8XOO - chains R and X of the 21 polymer chains in the assembly; structure by electron microscopy, 1.84 A resolution.

== Chain R ==
Protein: NDP-hexose 4-ketoreductase
From: Streptomyces hawaiiensis
Reference sequence: A0A6G5RIJ6 (A0A6G5RIJ6_9ACTN); residues 157-816 here = UniProt positions 157-816
Sequence (696 residues; row label = number of the first residue in the row):
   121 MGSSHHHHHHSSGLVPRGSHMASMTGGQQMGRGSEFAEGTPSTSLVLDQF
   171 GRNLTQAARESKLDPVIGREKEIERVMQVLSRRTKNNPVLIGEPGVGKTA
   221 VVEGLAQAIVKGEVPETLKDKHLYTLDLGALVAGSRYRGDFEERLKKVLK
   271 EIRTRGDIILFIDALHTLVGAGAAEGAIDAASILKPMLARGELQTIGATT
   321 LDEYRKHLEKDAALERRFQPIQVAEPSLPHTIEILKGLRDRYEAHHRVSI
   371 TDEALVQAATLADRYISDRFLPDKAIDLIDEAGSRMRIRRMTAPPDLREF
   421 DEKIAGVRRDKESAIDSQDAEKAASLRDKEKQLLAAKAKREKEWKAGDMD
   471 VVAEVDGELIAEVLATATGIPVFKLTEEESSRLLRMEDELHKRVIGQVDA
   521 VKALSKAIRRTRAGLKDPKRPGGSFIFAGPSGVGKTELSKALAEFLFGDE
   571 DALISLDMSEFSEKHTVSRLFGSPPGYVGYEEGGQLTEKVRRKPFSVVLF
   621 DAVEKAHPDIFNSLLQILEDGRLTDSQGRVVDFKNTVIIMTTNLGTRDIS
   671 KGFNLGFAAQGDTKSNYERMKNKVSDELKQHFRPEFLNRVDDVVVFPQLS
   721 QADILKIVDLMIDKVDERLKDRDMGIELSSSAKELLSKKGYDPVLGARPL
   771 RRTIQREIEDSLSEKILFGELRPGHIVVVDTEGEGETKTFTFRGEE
Unresolved in the structure: 121-163, 411-471
Construct notes: initiating methionine (121); expression tag (122-156); engineered mutation Ala-284 (Glu in A0A6G5RIJ6), Ala-440 (Phe in A0A6G5RIJ6), Ala-622 (Glu in A0A6G5RIJ6)
Metal / ion sites: Mg2+: Thr-556 (together with ATP)
Small-molecule neighbours:
  - ATP (adenosine-5'-triphosphate), molecule 1: Asp-184, Pro-185, Val-186, Ile-187, Arg-189, Glu-213, Pro-214, Gly-215, Val-216, Gly-217, Lys-218, Thr-219, Ala-220, Ile-354, Leu-358, Tyr-362, Pro-392, Asp-393, Ile-396
  - ATP, molecule 2: Arg-513, Val-514, Ile-515, Ser-551, Gly-552, Val-553, Gly-554, Lys-555, Thr-556, Glu-557, Asn-663, Leu-719, Ile-727, Leu-730, Met-731, Lys-734, Ala-767, Arg-768, Arg-771
Reported in the primary citation:
  - binding site for casein (chain X): Tyr-257, Tyr-597
  - binding site for the ligand ADP: Arg-336

== Chain X ==
Protein: casein
From: Bos taurus
Sequence (24 residues; row label = number of the first residue in the row; numbering starts at 0; X marks 24 residues of unknown identity (built as UNK)):
     0 XXXXXXXXXXXXXXXXXXXXXXXX

== Chain R / chain X interface ==
Interface residues of chain R (facing chain X), 8 residues: Arg-256, Tyr-257, Arg-258, Ala-294, Glu-295, Gly-596, Tyr-597, Val-598

== Overview ==
Chain R and chain X make no direct contact in this assembly. Bound to chain R: ATP. The paper reports a
binding site for casein (chain X) at Tyr-257(R) and Tyr-597(R); a binding site for the ligand ADP at
Arg-336(R).
Here chain R is NDP-hexose 4-ketoreductase (Streptomyces hawaiiensis) and chain X is casein (Bos taurus).
Entry 8XOO (Cryo-EM structure of the ClpC1:ClpP1P2 degradation complex in Streptomyces hawaiiensis) was
determined by electron microscopy together with 8XN4, 8XON and 8XOP from the same study.
